PDB entry 7QIH | X-ray diffraction, 1.92 A resolution | chains A and B

== Chain A ==
Protein: Chaperone protein YscY
Source organism: Yersinia enterocolitica
Reference sequence: P0C2N2 (YSCY_YEREN); residue numbers follow UniProt; this construct covers 2-114
Sequence (122 residues; numbered -7 to 114; the number before each row is that of its first residue; numbers below 1 keep their minus sign (Met-7 is residue -7)):
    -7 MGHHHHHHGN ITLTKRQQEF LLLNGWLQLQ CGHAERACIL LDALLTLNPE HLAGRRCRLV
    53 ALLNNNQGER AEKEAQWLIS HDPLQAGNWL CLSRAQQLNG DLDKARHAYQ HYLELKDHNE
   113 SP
Disordered / not traced: -7 to 1, 113-114
Sequence notes: initiating methionine (-7); expression tag (-6 to 1)

== Chain B ==
Protein: Yop proteins translocation protein X
Source organism: Yersinia enterocolitica
Reference sequence: P0C2N4 (YSCX_YEREN); numbering as in UniProt (aligned over 50-122)
Sequence (77 residues; each row starts with the number of its first residue):
    46 GAMGTAQSKR SLWDFASPGY TFHGLHRAQD YRRELDTLQS LLTTSQSSEL QAAAALLKCQ
   106 QDDDRLLQII LNLLHKV
Disordered / not traced: 46-49, 121-122
Sequence notes: expression tag (46-49)
Reported in the primary citation:
  - contacts within the chain: Asp81-Gln106 (hydrogen bond)

== Chain A / chain B interface ==
Contacting residue pairs (53):
  Ile3(A) with Leu86(B); Thr89(B); Ser90(B)
  Leu5(A) with Leu83(B), hydrophobic
  Arg8(A) with Glu79(B), salt bridge
  Gln9(A) with Glu79(B); Thr82(B); Leu86(B)
  Glu11(A) with Tyr65(B); His68(B), salt bridge
  Phe12(A) with Tyr76(B), hydrophobic; Glu79(B); Leu80(B), hydrophobic; Leu83(B), hydrophobic
  Leu13(A) with Leu83(B), hydrophobic
  Leu14(A) with Pro63(B), hydrophobic; Tyr65(B)
  Leu15(A) with Pro63(B), hydrophobic; Tyr65(B); Thr66(B); Phe67(B)
  Asn16(A) with Phe67(B); Tyr76(B), hydrogen bond
  Trp18(A) with Trp58(B), hydrophobic; Ala61(B), hydrophobic; Ser62(B); Pro63(B)
  Leu19(A) with Phe67(B), hydrophobic
  Leu21(A) with Trp58(B), hydrophobic
  Arg28(A) with Leu101(B)
  Ile31(A) with Ala98(B), hydrophobic
  Leu32(A) with Leu101(B), hydrophobic; Leu102(B), hydrophobic
  Asp34(A) with Glu94(B)
  Ala35(A) with Leu95(B), hydrophobic; Ala98(B), hydrophobic
  Leu39(A) with Leu95(B), hydrophobic
  Arg48(A) with Phe60(B)
  Cys49(A) with Ala61(B), hydrogen bond (side chain-backbone)
  Val52(A) with Leu57(B); Ala61(B), hydrophobic
  Asn56(A) with Trp58(B)
  Gln77(A) with Phe60(B)
  Gly79(A) with Phe60(B)
  Asn80(A) with Phe60(B)
  Leu82(A) with Ser53(B); Ser56(B); Leu57(B), hydrophobic
  Cys83(A) with Leu57(B), hydrophobic; Phe60(B), hydrophobic
  Arg86(A) with Leu57(B)
  Tyr101(A) with Ser53(B)
  Tyr104(A) with Ser56(B)
Other interface residues (no listed pair), chain A (35 interface residues in all): Thr4, Thr38, Leu55, Lys108
Other interface residues (no listed pair), chain B (28 interface residues in all): Gln52, Leu87, Ala97
From the paper, about this interface:
  - interface residues, chain A: Ile3(A), Leu5(A), Phe12(A), Leu13(A), Ile31(A), Leu32(A), Ala35(A), Leu39(A)
  - interface residues, chain B: Leu57(B), Trp58(B), Phe60(B), Ala61(B), Pro63(B), Leu80(B), Leu83(B), Leu86(B), Leu87(B), Leu95(B), Ala98(B), Leu101(B), Leu102(B)

== Overview ==
35 residues of chain A and 28 residues of chain B are in contact, with 2 hydrogen bonds and 2 salt bridges.
Polar pairs include Arg8(A)-Glu79(B), Glu11(A)-His68(B) and Asn16(A)-Tyr76(B). The paper reports interface
residues Ile3(A), Leu5(A) and Leu57(B) among others; contacts within the chain involving Asp81(B) and
Gln106(B).
Chain A is Chaperone protein YscY and chain B is Yop proteins translocation protein X, both from Yersinia
enterocolitica; the structure, Complex of the Yersinia enterocolitica Type III secretion proteins YscX and
YscY, was determined by X-ray diffraction (same publication as 7QIJ).
